Entry 8W2O (electron microscopy, 3.49 A resolution); this record covers chains C and R of the 18 polymer chains in the assembly.

[Chain C]
Protein: U1 small nuclear ribonucleoprotein A
Source organism: Saccharomyces cerevisiae S288C
UniProt: P32605 (RU1A_YEAST); residue numbers follow UniProt; this construct covers 1-298
Sequence (350 residues; numbered 1 to 350; the number before each row is that of its first residue):
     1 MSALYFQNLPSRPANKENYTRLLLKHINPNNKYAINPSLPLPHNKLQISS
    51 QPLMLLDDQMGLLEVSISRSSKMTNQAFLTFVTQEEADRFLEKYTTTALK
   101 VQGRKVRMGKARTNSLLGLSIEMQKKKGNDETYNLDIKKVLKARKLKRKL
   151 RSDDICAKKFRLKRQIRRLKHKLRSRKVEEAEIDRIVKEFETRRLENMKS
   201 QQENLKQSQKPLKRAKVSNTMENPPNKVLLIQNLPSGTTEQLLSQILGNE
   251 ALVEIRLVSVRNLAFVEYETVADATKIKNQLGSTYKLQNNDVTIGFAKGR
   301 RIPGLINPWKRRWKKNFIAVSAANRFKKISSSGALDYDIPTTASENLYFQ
Disordered / not traced: 47-54, 126-132, 148-350
Construct notes: expression tag (299-350)

[Chain R]
Molecule: U1 snRNA
Source organism: Saccharomyces cerevisiae S288C
Sequence (568 nucleotides; row label = number of the first residue in the row):
     1 AUACUUACCUUAAGAUAUCAGAGGAGAUCAAGAAGUCCUACUGAUCAAAC
    51 AUGCGCUUCCAAUAGUAGAAGGACGUUAAGCAUUUAUCAUUGAACUAUAA
   101 UUGUUCAUUGAAGUCAUUGAUGCAAACUCCUUGGUCACACACACAUACGG
   151 CGCGGAAGGCGUGUUUGCUGACGUUUCCAUUCCCUUGUUUCAAUCAUUGG
   201 UUAAUCCCUUGAUUCCUUUGGGGAUUUUUGGGUUAAACUGAUUUUUGGGG
   251 CCCUUUGUUUCUUCUGCCUGGAGAAGUUUGACACCAAAUUCAAAUUGGUG
   301 UUAGGGGAGCUGGGGCCUUUCAAAAGAGAGCUUUGUAGAGGCAUUCUUUU
   351 UGACUACUUUUCUCUAGCGUGCCAUUUUAGUUUUUGACGGCAGAUUCGAA
   401 UGAACUUAAGUUUAUGAUGAAGGUAUGGCUGUUGAGAUUAUUUGGUCGGG
   451 AUUGUAGUUUGAAGAUGUGCUCUUUUGAGCAGUCUCAACUUUGCUCGUUC
   501 CCGUUAUGGGAAAAAUUUUGGAAGGUCUUGGUAGGAACGGGUGGAUCUUA
   551 UAAUUUUUGAUUUAUUUU
Disordered / not traced: 1-6, 26-32, 97-102, 203-234, 326-512, 566-568

[Chain C / chain R interface]
Residue-residue contacts - 48 pairs, chain C then chain R:
  Tyr5(C) with C142(R), stacking on the base
  Gln7(C) with A141(R), phosphate contact
  Arg12(C) with C60(R), phosphate contact
  Pro13(C) with C59(R), phosphate contact
  Ala14(C) with C59(R), phosphate contact
  Asn15(C) with U58(R), phosphate contact; C59(R), hydrogen bond to the phosphate
  Lys16(C) with C148(R), hydrogen bond to the base; G149(R), salt bridge to the phosphate; G150(R), base contact
  Asn18(C) with U58(R), phosphate contact; C59(R), hydrogen bond to the phosphate
  His43(C) with A147(R), base contact
  Asn44(C) with A145(R), hydrogen bond to the base
  Glu64(C) with A147(R), base contact
  Val65(C) with A147(R), hydrogen bond to the base; C148(R), base contact
  Ser66(C) with A143(R), hydrogen bond to the base; A147(R), base contact; C148(R), base contact
  Ile67(C) with C148(R), base contact
  Ser68(C) with A143(R), sugar contact; C148(R), sugar contact
  Arg69(C) with G149(R), hydrogen bond to the phosphate; G150(R), hydrogen bond to the base
  Ser70(C) with G150(R), hydrogen bond to the phosphate
  Ser71(C) with G150(R), phosphate contact
  Lys72(C) with A141(R), base contact; C142(R), phosphate contact
  Met73(C) with A141(R), sugar contact
  Asn75(C) with A141(R), base contact
  Phe78(C) with C142(R), base contact; A143(R), stacking on the base
  Lys100(C) with A67(R), hydrogen bond to the sugar
  Gln102(C) with G68(R), sugar contact
  Gly103(C) with A67(R), hydrogen bond to the sugar; G68(R), sugar contact
  Arg104(C) with A62(R), salt bridge to the phosphate
  Lys105(C) with U66(R), phosphate contact
  Arg107(C) with A64(R), base contact
  Arg112(C) with C142(R), base contact
  Thr113(C) with A143(R), base contact
  Asn114(C) with C144(R), base contact
  Ser115(C) with A143(R), base contact; C144(R), base contact
  Leu116(C) with C144(R), base contact; A145(R), base contact
  Lys147(C) with A145(R), salt bridge to the phosphate
Interface residues without a listed pair, chain C (42 interface residues in all): Ala3, Asn8, Lys45, Leu46, Thr74, Ala111, Leu117, Val140
Interface residues without a listed pair, chain R (20 interface residues in all): U63, G65, U146

[Summary]
Chain C and chain R form an interface of 42 and 20 residues respectively; the contacts include 11 hydrogen
bonds, 3 salt bridges and 2 aromatic stacking contacts. Polar contacts include Lys16(C)-C148(R),
Asn44(C)-A145(R) and Val65(C)-A147(R).
Here chain C is U1 small nuclear ribonucleoprotein A and chain R is U1 snRNA, both from Saccharomyces
cerevisiae S288C. Entry 8W2O (Yeast U1 snRNP with humanized U1C Zinc-Finger domain) was determined by electron
microscopy.
